9IVX - chains A and E of the 9 polymer chains in the assembly; structure by electron microscopy, 3.23 A resolution.

[Chain A]
Molecule: Hexon protein
Source organism: Human adenovirus B3
UniProtKB: Q2Y0H4 (Q2Y0H4_ADE03); numbering as in UniProt (aligned over 1-944)
Chain sequence (977 residues; numbered -32 to 944; the number before each row is that of its first residue; numbers below 1 keep their minus sign (Met-32 is residue -32)):
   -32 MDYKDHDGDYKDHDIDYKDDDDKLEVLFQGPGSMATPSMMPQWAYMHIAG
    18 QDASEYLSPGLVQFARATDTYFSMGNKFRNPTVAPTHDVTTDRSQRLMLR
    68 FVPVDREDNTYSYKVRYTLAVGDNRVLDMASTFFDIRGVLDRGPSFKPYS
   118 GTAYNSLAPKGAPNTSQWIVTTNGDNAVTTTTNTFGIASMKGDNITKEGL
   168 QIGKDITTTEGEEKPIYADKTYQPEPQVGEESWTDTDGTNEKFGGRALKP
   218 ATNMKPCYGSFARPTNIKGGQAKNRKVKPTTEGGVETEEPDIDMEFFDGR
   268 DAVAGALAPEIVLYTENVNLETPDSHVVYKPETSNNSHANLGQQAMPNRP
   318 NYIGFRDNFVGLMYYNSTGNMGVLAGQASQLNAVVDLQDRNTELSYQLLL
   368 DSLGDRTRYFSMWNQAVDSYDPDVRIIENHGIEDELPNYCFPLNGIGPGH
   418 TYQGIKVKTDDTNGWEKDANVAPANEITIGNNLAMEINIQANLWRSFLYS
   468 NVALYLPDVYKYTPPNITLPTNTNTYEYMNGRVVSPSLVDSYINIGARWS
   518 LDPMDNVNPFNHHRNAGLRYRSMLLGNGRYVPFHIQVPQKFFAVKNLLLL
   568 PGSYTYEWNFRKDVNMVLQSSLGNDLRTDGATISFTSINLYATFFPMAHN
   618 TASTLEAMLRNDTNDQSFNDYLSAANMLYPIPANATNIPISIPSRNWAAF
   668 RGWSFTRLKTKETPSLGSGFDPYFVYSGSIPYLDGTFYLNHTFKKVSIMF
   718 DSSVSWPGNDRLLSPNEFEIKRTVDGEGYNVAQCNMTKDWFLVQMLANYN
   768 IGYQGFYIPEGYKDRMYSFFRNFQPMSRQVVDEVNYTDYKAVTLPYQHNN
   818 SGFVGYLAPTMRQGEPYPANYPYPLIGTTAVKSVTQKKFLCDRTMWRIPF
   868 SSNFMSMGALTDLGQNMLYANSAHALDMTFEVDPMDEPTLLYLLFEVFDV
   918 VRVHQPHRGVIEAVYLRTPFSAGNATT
Not modelled in the structure: -32 to 47, 173-179, 628-640, 724-730, 740-753, 766-781, 868-891, 915-944
Construct notes: initiating methionine (-32); expression tag (-31 to 0)
Reported in the primary citation:
  - conformationally variable residues (loop rearrangement, order/disorder transition): Pro48 to Arg60, Pro724 to Leu730, Thr740 to Met753, Tyr766 to Asp781, Ser868 to His891, Val914 to Ala939

[Chain E]
Molecule: Shutoff protein
Source organism: Human adenovirus 2
UniProtKB: P24932 (SHUT_ADE02); numbering as in UniProt (aligned over 1-805)
Chain sequence (849 residues; row label = number of the first residue in the row):
     1 MESVEKEDSLTAPFEFATTASTDAANAPTTFPVEAPPLEEEEVIIEQDPG
    51 FVSEDDEDRSVPTEDKKQDQDDAEANEEQVGRGDQRHGDYLDVGDDVLLK
   101 HLQRQCAIICDALQERSDVPLAIADVSLAYERHLFSPRVPPKRQENGTCE
   151 PNPRLNFYPVFAVPEVLATYHIFFQNCKIPLSCRANRSRADKQLALRQGA
   201 VIPDIASLDEVPKIFEGLGRDEKRAANALQQENSENESHCGVLVELEGDN
   251 ARLAVLKRSIEVTHFAYPALNLPPKVMSTVMSELIVRRARPLERDANLQE
   301 QTEEGLPAVGDEQLARWLETREPADLEERRKLMMAAVLVTVELECMQRFF
   351 ADPEMQRKLEETLHYTFRQGYVRQACKISNVELCNLVSYLGILHENRLGQ
   401 NVLHSTLKGEARRDYVRDCVYLFLCYTWQTAMGVWQQCLEERNLKELQKL
   451 LKQNLKDLWTAFNERSVAAHLADIIFPERLLKTLQQGLPDFTSQSMLQNF
   501 RNFILERSGILPATCCALPSDFVPIKYRECPPPLWGHCYLLQLANYLAYH
   551 SDIMEDVSGDGLLECHCRCNLCTPHRSLVCNSQLLSESQIIGTFELQGPS
   601 PDEKSAAPGLKLTPGLWTSAYLRKFVPEDYHAHEIRFYEDQSRPPNAELT
   651 ACVITQGHILGQLQAINKARQEFLLRKGRGVYLDPQSGEELNPIPPPPQP
   701 YQQPRALASQDGTQKEAAAAAAATHGRGGILGQSGRGGFGRGGGDDGRLG
   751 QPRRSFRGRRGVRRNTVTLGRIPLAGAPEIGNRSQHRYNLRSSGAAGTAC
   801 SPTQPGSLEVLFQGPRSMGWSHPQFEKGGGARGGSGGGSWSHPQFEKGF
Not modelled in the structure: 1-158, 217-241, 286-306, 555-567, 600-608, 696-849
Construct notes: expression tag (806-849)
UniProt features mapped onto this chain:
  - modified residue (Phosphotyrosine): Tyr365, Tyr682
  - mutagenesis: Tyr365 (Y365F: Almost complete inhibition of ribosome shunting; when associated with F-682), Tyr682 (Y682F: Almost complete inhibition of ribosome shunting; when associated with F-365)
Reported in the primary citation:
  - mutagenesis - Q498A/N499A: decreased expression

[How chain A and chain E interact]
Residue-residue contacts - 7 pairs, chain A then chain E:
  Val56(A) - Ala251(E)
  Val56(A) - Ala254(E)  hydrophobic
  Val56(A) - Arg258(E)
  Thr57(A) - Ala251(E)
  Thr58(A) - Ala251(E)
  Asp59(A) - Gly409(E)
  Asp59(A) - Glu410(E)
Interface residues without a listed pair, chain A (5 interface residues in all): Pro52
The authors on this interface:
  - interface residues, chain A: Pro48(A)

[In short]
The chain A/chain E interface involves 5 residues from each chain. Curated annotation (UniProt) lists 2
mutagenesis sites on chain E. From the paper: Q498A/N499A of chain E reduce expression; the interface residue
Pro48(A).
Here chain A is Hexon protein (Human adenovirus B3) and chain E is Shutoff protein (Human adenovirus 2). Entry
9IVX (CryoEM structure of Adenovirus serotype 3 premature hexon in complex with Adenovirus serotype 2 100K)
was determined by electron microscopy (same publication as 9IVW and 9IW0).
